Entry 7B5H (electron microscopy, 3.20 A resolution); this record covers chains AE and AF of the 96 polymer chains in the assembly.

== Chain AE (and AF) ==
Molecule: All3316 protein
From: Nostoc sp. (strain PCC 7120 / SAG 25.82 / UTEX 2576)
Notes: fragment: tail fibre protein Cis13; chain AF of this document is another copy of the same molecule, construct and numbering; everything in this record applies to it too
Reference sequence: Q8YRX6 (Q8YRX6_NOSS1); numbering as in UniProt (aligned over 1-154)
Amino-acid sequence (154 residues; numbered 1 to 154; the number before each row is that of its first residue):
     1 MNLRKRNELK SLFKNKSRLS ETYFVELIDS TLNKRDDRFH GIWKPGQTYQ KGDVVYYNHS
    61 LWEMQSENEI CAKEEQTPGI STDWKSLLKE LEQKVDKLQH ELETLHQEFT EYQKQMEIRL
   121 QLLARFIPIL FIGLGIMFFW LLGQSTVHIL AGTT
Unresolved in the structure: 1, 102-154

== Chain AE / chain AF interface ==
Residue-residue contacts (42; chain AE residue first):
  Asn2(AE) - Lys34(AF)
  Asn2(AE) - Arg35(AF)  hydrogen bond (backbone-side chain)
  Asn2(AE) - Gln47(AF)
  Asn2(AE) - Thr48(AF)  hydrogen bond (side chain-backbone)
  Leu3(AE) - Arg35(AF)
  Arg4(AE) - Asn33(AF)
  Arg4(AE) - Arg35(AF)
  Lys5(AE) - Asn33(AF)
  Lys5(AE) - Arg35(AF)
  Lys5(AE) - Asp36(AF)  salt bridge
  Arg6(AE) - Ile28(AF)  hydrogen bond (side chain-backbone)
  Arg6(AE) - Asp29(AF)  hydrogen bond (side chain-backbone)
  Arg6(AE) - Thr31(AF)  hydrogen bond (side chain-backbone)
  Arg6(AE) - Asn33(AF)
  Arg6(AE) - Asp36(AF)
  Arg6(AE) - Asp37(AF)  salt bridge
  Leu9(AE) - Ile28(AF)  hydrophobic
  Lys10(AE) - Ile28(AF)
  Lys10(AE) - Asp29(AF)  salt bridge
  Phe13(AE) - Phe24(AF)  hydrophobic
  Asp29(AE) - Lys34(AF)
  Ser30(AE) - Asn33(AF)
  Ser30(AE) - Lys34(AF)
  Thr31(AE) - Thr31(AF)
  Thr31(AE) - Leu32(AF)  hydrogen bond (side chain-backbone)
  Thr31(AE) - Lys34(AF)
  Leu32(AE) - Leu32(AF)
  Leu32(AE) - Phe39(AF)
  Lys34(AE) - Arg6(AF)
  Asp37(AE) - Lys34(AF)  salt bridge
  Asp37(AE) - Ile42(AF)
  Asp37(AE) - Lys44(AF)  salt bridge
  Val54(AE) - Tyr56(AF)  hydrophobic
  Leu61(AE) - Leu61(AF)  hydrophobic
  Glu63(AE) - Tyr56(AF)  hydrogen bond
  Glu63(AE) - His59(AF)  salt bridge
  Leu87(AE) - His59(AF)
  Leu87(AE) - Leu88(AF)  hydrophobic
  Leu91(AE) - Glu92(AF)
  Leu91(AE) - Val95(AF)  hydrophobic
  Leu98(AE) - Val95(AF)
  Leu98(AE) - Gln99(AF)
Interface residues without a listed pair, chain AE (26 interface residues in all): Lys14, Leu19, Arg38, Phe39, Gln65, Val95
Interface residues without a listed pair, chain AF (29 interface residues in all): Leu19, Glu21, His40, Gly41, Leu91, Leu98

== Summary ==
26 residues of chain AE face 29 of chain AF across their interface, with 7 hydrogen bonds and 6 salt bridges.
Among the polar pairs are Lys5(AE)-Asp36(AF), Arg6(AE)-Asp37(AF) and Lys10(AE)-Asp29(AF).
Chain AE and chain AF are both All3316 protein (Nostoc sp. (strain PCC 7120 / SAG 25.82 / UTEX 2576)); the
structure, Cryo-EM structure of the contractile injection system base plate from Anabaena PCC7120, was
determined by electron microscopy (same publication as 7B5I).
